8GRU - chains A and B; structure by X-ray diffraction, 2.85 A resolution.

Chain A:
Molecule: Human IDH3 alpha subunit
Source organism: Homo sapiens
Reference sequence: P50213 (IDH3A_HUMAN); residues 1-339 here correspond to UniProt positions 28-366 (UniProt number = residue number + 27)
Sequence (339 residues; row label = number of the first residue in the row):
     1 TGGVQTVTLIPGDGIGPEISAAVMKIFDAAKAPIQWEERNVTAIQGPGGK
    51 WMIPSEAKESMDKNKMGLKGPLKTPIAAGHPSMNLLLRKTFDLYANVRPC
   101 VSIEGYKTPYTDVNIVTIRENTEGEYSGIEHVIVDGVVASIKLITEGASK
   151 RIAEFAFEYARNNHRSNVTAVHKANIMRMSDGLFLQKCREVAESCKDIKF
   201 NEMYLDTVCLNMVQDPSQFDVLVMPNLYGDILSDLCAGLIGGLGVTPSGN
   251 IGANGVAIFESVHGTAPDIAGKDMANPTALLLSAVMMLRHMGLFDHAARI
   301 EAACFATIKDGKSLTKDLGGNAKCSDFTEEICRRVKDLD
Unresolved in the structure: 1-2, 48, 338-339
Differences from the reference sequence: engineered mutation Ala-139 (Gln166 in P50213)
Metal / ion sites: Ca2+: Asp-230 (together with isocitric acid) (shared with Asp-217(B) of chain B)
Residues lining bound ligands:
  - isocitric acid (ICT): Thr-74, Ser-82, Asn-84, Arg-88, Arg-98, Arg-119, Tyr-126, Asp-230, Val-262
  - NAD (nicotinamide-adenine-dinucleotide), molecule 1: Lys-69, Pro-71, Leu-72, Lys-73, Thr-74, Asn-84, Arg-88, Leu-243, Gly-244, Glu-260, Ser-261, Val-262, His-263, Gly-264, Thr-265, Ala-266, Pro-267, Asp-268, Ile-269, Ala-275, Asn-276, Asp-317
  - NAD, molecule 2: Tyr-204, Thr-207, Leu-210
Swiss-Prot annotation at these positions:
  - binding site (substrate): Arg-88, Arg-98, Arg-119
  - binding site (Mg(2+)): Asp-206, Asp-230, Asp-234
  - site (Critical for catalysis): Tyr-126, Lys-173
  - modified residue: Lys-50 (N6-succinyllysine), Thr-74 (Phosphothreonine), Lys-196 (N6-acetyllysine), Lys-316 (N6-acetyllysine), Lys-323 (N6-succinyllysine)
From the paper describing this entry:
  - binding site for NAD: Thr-74, Asn-84, Thr-207, Gly-264, Thr-265, Asp-268, Asn-276
  - Ca2+ coordination: Asp-230
  - conformationally variable residues (side-chain flip): Tyr-126
  - contacts within the chain: Tyr-126/Asp-230
  - specificity-determining residues: Asp-268
  - binding site for isocitric acid: Thr-74, Ser-82, Asn-84, Arg-88, Arg-98, Arg-119, Asp-230
  - catalytic residues: Tyr-126, Asp-230 (proposed by the authors, not directly observed)
  - mutagenesis - Q139A: increased catalytic activity
  - mutagenesis - Q139A: increased stability

Chain B:
Molecule: Isoform A of Isocitrate dehydrogenase [NAD] subunit beta, mitochondrial
Source organism: Homo sapiens
Reference sequence: O43837-2 (IDH3B_HUMAN); residues 1-340 here correspond to UniProt positions 35-374 (UniProt number = residue number + 34)
Sequence (352 residues; each row starts with the number of its first residue):
     1 ASRSQAEDVRVEGSFPVTMLPGDGVGPELMHAVKEVFKAAAVPVEFQEHH
    51 LSEVQNMASEEKLEQVLSSMKENKVAIIGKIHTPMEYKGELASYDMRLRR
   101 KLDLFANVVHVKSLPGYMTRHNNLDLVIIREQTEGEYSSLEHESARGVIE
   151 CLKIVTRAKSQRIAKFAFDYATKKGRGKVTAVHKANIMKLGDGLFLQCCE
   201 EVAELYPKIKFETMIIDNCCMQLVQNPYQFDVLVMPNLYGNIIDNLAAGL
   251 VGGAGVVPGESYSAEYAVFETGARHPFAQAVGRNIANPTAMLLSASNMLR
   301 HLNLEYHSSMIADAVKKVIKVGKVRTSDMGGYATCHDFTEEICRRVKDLD
   351 EN
Unresolved in the structure: 1-13, 83-90
Differences from the reference sequence: expression tag (341-352)
Metal / ion sites: Ca2+: Asp-217 (together with isocitric acid) (shared with Asp-230(A) of chain A)
Residues lining bound ligands:
  - isocitric acid (ICT): Lys-184, Asn-186, Ile-187, Asp-217
  - NAD (nicotinamide-adenine-dinucleotide), molecule 1: Val-25, Leu-29, Ala-254, Gly-255, His-275, Pro-276, Phe-277, Ala-278, Ala-286, Asn-287, Asp-328
  - NAD, molecule 2: Asn-186, Ile-215, Asn-218, Gln-222
From the paper describing this entry:
  - binding site for NAD: Asn-186, His-275, Phe-277, Ala-278, Asn-287
  - Ca2+ coordination: Asp-217
  - binding site for isocitric acid: Lys-184, Asp-217
  - catalytic residues: Lys-184 (proposed by the authors, not directly observed)
  - contacts within the chain: His-142/Glu-150 (hydrogen bond)
  - self-association interface (contacts with another copy of this molecule); pairs are residue here / residue on that copy: His-142/Glu-150 (hydrogen bond)
  - conformationally variable residues (side-chain flip): His-275, Phe-277

Interface between chain A and chain B:
Residue-residue contacts (107):
  Thr-74(A) with Asn-186(B); Lys-189(B)
  Pro-75(A) with Asn-186(B); Lys-189(B)
  Ile-76(A) with His-183(B); Ala-185(B), hydrophobic; Leu-196(B), hydrophobic
  Ala-77(A) with Ala-185(B), hydrogen bond (backbone-backbone); Lys-189(B); Gly-193(B)
  Ala-78(A) with Lys-189(B)
  Gly-79(A) with Lys-189(B)
  His-80(A) with Lys-189(B), hydrogen bond (backbone-side chain)
  Pro-81(A) with Lys-189(B)
  Pro-109(A) with Arg-120(B), hydrogen bond (backbone-side chain)
  Tyr-110(A) with Arg-120(B); His-121(B)
  Glu-125(A) with Glu-136(B); Lys-153(B); Ile-187(B); Met-188(B)
  Tyr-126(A) with Lys-184(B); Ile-187(B), hydrophobic; Met-188(B), hydrophobic
  Glu-130(A) with Met-188(B); Lys-189(B), hydrogen bond (side chain-backbone); Leu-190(B), hydrogen bond (side chain-backbone); Gly-191(B), hydrogen bond (side chain-backbone)
  Val-132(A) with Leu-190(B), hydrophobic
  Gly-136(A) with Thr-156(B); Arg-157(B), hydrogen bond (backbone-backbone); Leu-194(B)
  Val-137(A) with Val-155(B)
  Val-138(A) with Lys-153(B); Ile-154(B); Val-155(B), hydrogen bond (backbone-backbone); Leu-190(B); Gly-191(B); Leu-194(B), hydrophobic
  Ala-139(A) with Lys-153(B)
  Ser-140(A) with Cys-151(B); Leu-152(B); Lys-153(B), hydrogen bond (backbone-backbone); Gly-191(B)
  Ile-141(A) with Glu-150(B); Cys-151(B); Leu-152(B), hydrophobic
  Lys-142(A) with Ile-149(B); Glu-150(B); Cys-151(B), hydrogen bond (backbone-backbone)
  Leu-143(A) with Ile-149(B); Glu-150(B)
  Ile-144(A) with Gly-147(B); Val-148(B); Ile-149(B), hydrogen bond (backbone-backbone)
  Thr-145(A) with Gly-147(B)
  Glu-146(A) with Gly-147(B), hydrogen bond (backbone-backbone)
  Lys-173(A) with Tyr-137(B), hydrogen bond; Asn-241(B), hydrogen bond
  Ile-176(A) with Glu-136(B); Tyr-137(B), hydrophobic
  Met-177(A) with Glu-136(B); Glu-141(B); Cys-151(B), hydrophobic
  Arg-178(A) with Glu-141(B), hydrogen bond (backbone-side chain)
  Met-179(A) with Glu-141(B), hydrogen bond (backbone-side chain); His-142(B); Glu-143(B); Ile-149(B), hydrophobic
  Ser-180(A) with Glu-141(B), hydrogen bond; Ile-149(B); Cys-151(B)
  Leu-183(A) with Gly-147(B); Ile-149(B), hydrophobic
  Asp-206(A) with Asn-241(B); Asn-245(B); His-275(B)
  Thr-207(A) with His-275(B)
  Leu-210(A) with Asn-245(B); Gly-249(B); His-275(B)
  Val-213(A) with Arg-120(B); Leu-246(B), hydrophobic; Gly-249(B); Leu-250(B)
  Gln-214(A) with Arg-120(B), hydrogen bond (backbone-side chain); Gly-249(B); Gly-252(B); Gly-253(B)
  Leu-227(A) with Leu-238(B), hydrophobic
  Asp-230(A) with Lys-184(B), salt bridge; Asp-217(B)
  Ile-231(A) with Ile-216(B), hydrophobic; Cys-220(B), hydrophobic; Ile-242(B), hydrophobic
  Asp-234(A) with Asp-217(B); Asn-218(B), hydrogen bond (side chain-backbone); Met-221(B)
  Leu-235(A) with Val-224(B); Leu-246(B), hydrophobic
  Gly-238(A) with Met-221(B); Val-224(B); Gln-225(B)
  Gly-241(A) with Gln-225(B), hydrogen bond (backbone-side chain)
  Gly-242(A) with Met-221(B); Gln-225(B)
  Leu-243(A) with Met-221(B), hydrophobic
Also at the interface, not in a pair above, chain A (52 interface residues in all): Ser-82, Leu-85, Leu-205, Cys-209, Ala-237, Leu-239
Also at the interface, not in a pair above, chain B (50 interface residues in all): Ile-215, Ala-248, Ala-254
Interface features reported in the paper:
  - pairs named by the authors: Asp-230(A)/Lys-184(B)

Overview:
52 residues of chain A and 50 residues of chain B are in contact; the contacts include 20 hydrogen bonds and 1
salt bridge. Among the polar pairs are Asp-230(A)/Lys-184(B), His-80(A)/Lys-189(B) and Pro-109(A)/Arg-120(B).
The paper describes a contact between Asp-230(A) and Lys-184(B). From the paper: catalytic residues
Tyr-126(A), Asp-230(A) and Lys-184(B); Q139A of chain A increases catalytic activity.
Here chain A is Human IDH3 alpha subunit and chain B is Isoform A of Isocitrate dehydrogenase [NAD] subunit
beta, mitochondrial, both from Homo sapiens. Entry 8GRU (Crystal structure of a constitutively active mutant
of the alpha beta heterodimer of human IDH3 in ...) was determined by X-ray diffraction (same publication as
8GRB, 8GRD, 8GRG and 8GS5).
